Entry 3EXI (X-ray diffraction, 2.20 A resolution); this record covers chains A and B.

[Chain A]
Protein: Pyruvate dehydrogenase E1 component subunit alpha, somatic form, mitochondrial
Source organism: Homo sapiens
Notes: EC 1.2.4.1; fragment: E1p-alpha
UniProt: P08559 (ODPA_HUMAN); residues 1-361 here correspond to UniProt positions 30-390 (UniProt number = residue number + 29)
Sequence (382 residues; numbered -20 to 361; the number before each row is that of its first residue; numbers below 1 keep their minus sign (Met-20 is residue -20)):
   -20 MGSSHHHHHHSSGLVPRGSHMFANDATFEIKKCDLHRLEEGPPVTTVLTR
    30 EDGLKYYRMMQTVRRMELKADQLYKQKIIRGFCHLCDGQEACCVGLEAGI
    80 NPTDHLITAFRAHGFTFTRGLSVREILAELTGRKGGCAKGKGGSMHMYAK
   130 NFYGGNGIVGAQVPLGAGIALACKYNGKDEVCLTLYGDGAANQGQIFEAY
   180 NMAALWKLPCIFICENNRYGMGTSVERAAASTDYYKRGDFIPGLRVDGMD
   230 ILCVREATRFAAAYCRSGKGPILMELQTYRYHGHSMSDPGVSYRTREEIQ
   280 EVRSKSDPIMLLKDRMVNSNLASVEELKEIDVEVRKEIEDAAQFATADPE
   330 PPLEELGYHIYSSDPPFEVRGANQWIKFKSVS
Not modelled in the structure: -20 to -10, 198-210, 259-284
Sequence notes: expression tag (-20 to 0); engineered mutation Phe89 (Tyr118 in P08559)
Curated features (UniProtKB/Swiss-Prot):
  - binding site (pyruvate): His63, Arg90, Ala128, Gly136, Val138, Asp167, Gly168, Ala169, Asn196, Tyr198
  - binding site (thiamine diphosphate): Arg90, Gly136, Val138, Asp167, Gly168, Ala169, Asn196, His263
  - binding site (Mg(2+)): Asp167, Asn196, Tyr198
  - modified residue: Lys34 (N6-acetyllysine), Ser203 (Phosphoserine), Lys215 (N6-acetyllysine), Lys248 (N6-succinyllysine), Ser264 (Phosphoserine), Ser266 (Phosphoserine), Ser271 (Phosphoserine), Tyr272 (Phosphotyrosine), Lys284 (N6-acetyllysine), Lys292 (N6-acetyllysine), Lys307 (N6-acetyllysine), Lys356 (N6-succinyllysine)
What the authors report for this chain:
  - conformationally variable residues (order/disorder transition): Tyr198 to Glu205, Arg259 to Arg282
  - post-translational modification sites: Ser203, Ser264, Ser271 (citing earlier work)

[Chain B]
Protein: Pyruvate dehydrogenase E1 component subunit beta, mitochondrial
Source organism: Homo sapiens
Notes: EC 1.2.4.1; fragment: E1p-beta
UniProt: P11177 (ODPB_HUMAN); residues 1-329 here correspond to UniProt positions 31-359 (UniProt number = residue number + 30)
Sequence (329 residues; numbered 1 to 329; the number before each row is that of its first residue):
     1 LQVTVRDAINQGMDEELERDEKVFLLGEEVAQYDGAYKVSRGLWKKYGDK
    51 RIIDTPISEMGFAGIAVGAAMAGLRPICEFMTFNFSMQAIDQVINSAAKT
   101 YYMSGGLQPVPIVFRGPNGASAGVAAQHSQCFAAWYGHCPGLKVVSPWNS
   151 EDAKGLIKSAIRDNNPVVVLENELMYGVPFEFPPEAQSKDFLIPIGKAKI
   201 ERQGTHITVVSHSRPVGHCLEAAAVLSKEGVECEVINMRTIRPMDMETIE
   251 ASVMKTNHLVTVEGGWPQFGVGAEICARIMEGPAFNFLDAPAVRVTGADV
   301 PMPYAKILEDNSIPQVKDIIFAIKKTLNI
Curated features (UniProtKB/Swiss-Prot):
  - binding site (thiamine diphosphate): Glu59
  - binding site (K(+)): Ile112, Ala160, Ile161, Asp163, Asn165
  - site: Asp289 (Important for interaction with DLAT)
  - modified residue: Tyr37 (Phosphotyrosine), Lys324 (N6-acetyllysine)
Bound ions: K+ site 1: Ala160, Ile161, Asp163; K+ site 2 near Glu173 (its only coordinating residue here)

[Chain A / chain B interface]
Residue-residue contacts (78; chain A residue first):
  Cys116(A) with Leu107(B)
  Ala117(A) with Met103(B); Ser104(B)
  Lys120(A) with Tyr102(B)
  Gly121(A) with Met103(B)
  His125(A) with Met103(B)
  Tyr127(A) with Thr100(B); Ser104(B); Gln108(B)
  Tyr132(A) with Met71(B); Gln108(B)
  Ile137(A) with Asp91(B); Asn95(B)
  Ala140(A) with Gln92(B), hydrogen bond (backbone-side chain)
  Pro143(A) with Gly61(B); Gly64(B); Ile65(B), hydrogen bond (backbone-backbone); Gln92(B)
  Leu144(A) with Gly64(B); Val67(B), hydrophobic; Gly68(B); Met71(B), hydrophobic; Gln92(B); Ser96(B)
  Ala146(A) with Ile65(B), hydrophobic
  Gly147(A) with Ile65(B); Gly68(B); Ala69(B)
  Ile148(A) with Gly68(B)
  Leu150(A) with Ile65(B), hydrophobic
  Ala151(A) with Ala72(B), hydrophobic; Leu74(B), hydrophobic
  Tyr154(A) with Glu21(B), hydrogen bond (side chain-backbone); Val23(B), hydrogen bond (side chain-backbone); Phe24(B); Lys50(B), hydrogen bond (backbone-side chain); Arg51(B), hydrogen bond; Leu74(B), hydrophobic
  Asn155(A) with Leu74(B)
  Gln174(A) with Met60(B); Gln92(B), hydrogen bond
  Glu177(A) with Ser58(B); Glu59(B); Met60(B), hydrogen bond (side chain-backbone); Gly61(B), hydrogen bond (side chain-backbone)
  Asn180(A) with Pro56(B)
  Met181(A) with Pro56(B); Ser58(B); Gly61(B); Phe62(B); Ile65(B), hydrophobic
  Leu184(A) with Pro56(B), hydrophobic
  Trp185(A) with Ile53(B), hydrophobic; Asp54(B); Thr55(B)
  Leu335(A) with Tyr102(B), hydrogen bond (backbone-side chain)
  Tyr337(A) with Tyr102(B)
  His338(A) with Tyr101(B); Tyr102(B), hydrogen bond (backbone-backbone); Gly105(B); Gly106(B)
  Ile339(A) with Tyr101(B); Tyr102(B), hydrophobic; Gly141(B)
  Tyr340(A) with Tyr101(B); Gly141(B); Leu142(B), hydrogen bond (side chain-backbone); Lys143(B); Asn165(B)
  Ser341(A) with Tyr101(B); Pro109(B); Asn165(B), hydrogen bond (backbone-side chain)
  Ser342(A) with Asn164(B), hydrogen bond
  Asp343(A) with Lys143(B), salt bridge; Asp163(B)
  Arg349(A) with Glu281(B), salt bridge
  Gln353(A) with Glu281(B), hydrogen bond (side chain-backbone)
  Ser361(A) with Tyr101(B), hydrogen bond (backbone-side chain)
Interface residues without a listed pair, chain A (36 interface residues in all): Gly336
Interface residues without a listed pair, chain B (46 interface residues in all): Lys22, Arg242, Pro243

[Overview]
The interface between chain A and chain B involves 36 residues on one side and 46 on the other; the contacts
include 16 hydrogen bonds and 2 salt bridges. Polar pairs include Asp343(A)-Lys143(B), Arg349(A)-Glu281(B) and
Ala140(A)-Gln92(B). From the paper: modification sites Ser203(A), Ser264(A) and Ser271(A); conformational
variability at Tyr198(A) and Arg259(A).
Here chain A is Pyruvate dehydrogenase E1 component subunit alpha, somatic form, mitochondrial and chain B is
Pyruvate dehydrogenase E1 component subunit beta, mitochondrial, both from Homo sapiens. Entry 3EXI (Crystal
structure of the pyruvate dehydrogenase (E1p) component of human pyruvate dehydrogenase complex with the
subunit-binding ...) was determined by X-ray diffraction, deposited together with 3EXE, 3EXF, 3EXG and 3EXH.
